PDB entry 6XNN | X-ray diffraction, 2.49 A resolution | chains A and B

# Chain A (and B)
Name: Stimulator of interferon genes protein
Organism: Mus musculus
Notes: chain B of this document is another copy of the same molecule, construct and numbering; everything in this record applies to it too
Reference sequence: Q3TBT3 (STING_MOUSE); numbering as in UniProt (aligned over 154-340)
Chain sequence (187 residues; row label = number of the first residue in the row):
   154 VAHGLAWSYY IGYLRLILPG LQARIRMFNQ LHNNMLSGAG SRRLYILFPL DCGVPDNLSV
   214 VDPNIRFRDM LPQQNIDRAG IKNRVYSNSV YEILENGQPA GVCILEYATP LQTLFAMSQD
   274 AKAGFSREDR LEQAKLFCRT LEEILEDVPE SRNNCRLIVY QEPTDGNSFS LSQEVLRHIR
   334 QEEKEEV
Unresolved in the structure: 154, 335-340 (chain B: 154, 336-340)
Residues lining bound ligands:
  - V67 (4,5-difluoro-2-{[6-(1H-imidazol-1-yl)pyridazine-3-carbonyl]amino}benzoic acid), molecule 1: Ser161, Tyr162, Gly165, Tyr166, Arg237, Val238, Tyr239, Ser240, Glu259, Thr262, Pro263
  - V67, molecule 2: Ile234, Arg237, Thr262, Pro263, Thr266
Swiss-Prot annotation at these positions:
  - region: Glu339, Val340 (C-terminal tail (CTT))
  - binding site (3',3'-c-di-GMP): Gly165, Arg237 to Ser240, Thr262
  - binding site (2',3'-cUAMP): Tyr166, Arg237, Thr262
  - binding site (3',3'-cGAMP): Tyr166, Arg237
  - binding site (2',3'-cGAMP): Arg237, Thr262
  - modified residue: Ser240 (Phosphoserine)
  - cross-link (Glycyl lysine isopeptide (Lys-Gly)): Lys235 (interchain with G-Cter in ubiquitin), Lys337 (interchain with G-Cter in SUMO)
  - mutagenesis: Ser161 (S161A: Decrease in cGAMP-binding), Cys205 (C205S: Does not affect palmitoylation), Ile229 (I229A/G/T: Strongly decreases affinity for the synthetic compound 5,6-dimethylxanthenone 4-acetic acid (DMXAA)), Tyr239 (Y239S: Strong decrease in cGAMP-binding), Asn241 (N241A: Strong decrease in cGAMP-binding), Cys256 (C256S: Does not affect palmitoylation), Cys291 (C291S: Does not affect palmitoylation), Cys308 (C308S: Does not affect palmitoylation), Gln326 to Glu327 (Decreased relocalization to autophagosomes and subsequent degradation), Lys337 (K337R: Abolished sumoylation by TRIM38, leading to decreased stability)

# Interface between chain A and chain B
Residue-residue contacts - 74 pairs, chain A then chain B:
  His156(A) with Met270(B); Ala276(B)
  Gly157(A) with Thr266(B)
  Leu158(A) with Ser161(B)
  Trp160(A) with Thr266(B); Met270(B), hydrophobic; Asp273(B)
  Ser161(A) with Leu158(B); Thr266(B), hydrogen bond
  Ile164(A) with Gln265(B); Ala269(B), hydrophobic
  Arg168(A) with Gln265(B), hydrogen bond
  Val207(A) with Arg231(B); Ala232(B), hydrophobic
  Pro208(A) with Ala232(B)
  Asp209(A) with Asp230(B); Arg231(B), salt bridge; Ala232(B), hydrogen bond (side chain-backbone); Gly233(B), hydrogen bond (backbone-backbone)
  Asn210(A) with Lys235(B), hydrogen bond
  Leu211(A) with Gly233(B)
  Ser212(A) with Lys235(B), hydrogen bond
  Phe220(A) with Lys235(B)
  Met223(A) with Lys235(B)
  Gln226(A) with Val238(B)
  Asp230(A) with Asp209(B)
  Arg231(A) with Asp209(B), salt bridge; Thr262(B); Gln265(B), hydrogen bond
  Ala232(A) with Val207(B), hydrophobic; Pro208(B); Asp209(B); Glu259(B); Tyr260(B), hydrogen bond (backbone-backbone); Thr262(B)
  Gly233(A) with Pro208(B); Asp209(B), hydrogen bond (backbone-backbone); Leu211(B); Ser242(B); Tyr244(B), hydrogen bond (backbone-side chain); Leu258(B)
  Ile234(A) with Ser240(B); Ser242(B); Glu259(B)
  Lys235(A) with Phe220(B); Met223(B); Ser242(B), hydrogen bond (backbone-side chain)
  Arg237(A) with Arg237(B)
  Val238(A) with Gln226(B); Val238(B)
  Ser240(A) with Ile234(B); Asn236(B)
  Ser242(A) with Gly233(B); Ile234(B); Lys235(B), hydrogen bond (side chain-backbone)
  Tyr244(A) with Gly233(B), hydrogen bond (side chain-backbone); Lys235(B)
  Leu258(A) with Gly233(B)
  Glu259(A) with Ala232(B); Ile234(B)
  Tyr260(A) with Ala232(B), hydrogen bond (backbone-backbone); Gly233(B)
  Thr262(A) with Arg231(B); Ala232(B)
  Gln265(A) with Ile164(B); Arg231(B), hydrogen bond
  Thr266(A) with Gly157(B); Trp160(B); Ser161(B), hydrogen bond
  Ala269(A) with Trp160(B); Ile164(B), hydrophobic
  Met270(A) with His156(B); Trp160(B), hydrophobic
  Asp273(A) with Trp160(B)
Also at the interface, not in a pair above, chain A (39 interface residues in all): Asn236, Asn241, Pro263
Also at the interface, not in a pair above, chain B (37 interface residues in all): Arg168, Asn210

# In short
Chain A and chain B form an interface of 39 and 37 residues respectively; the contacts include 16 hydrogen
bonds and 2 salt bridges. Among the polar pairs are Asp209(A)-Arg231(B), Ser161(A)-Thr266(B) and
Arg168(A)-Gln265(B). Ligands of chain A: compound V67.
Both chains are Stimulator of interferon genes protein (Mus musculus). Entry 6XNN (Crystal Structure of Mouse
STING CTD complex with SR-717) was determined by X-ray diffraction together with 6XNP from the same study.
